8H6Q - chains A and D of the 4 polymer chains in the assembly; structure by X-ray diffraction, 2.00 A resolution.

Chain A (and D):
Molecule: Presilphiperfolan-8-beta-ol synthase
Organism: Botrytis cinerea
Notes: EC 4.2.3.74; chain D of this document is another copy of the same molecule, construct and numbering; everything in this record applies to it too
UniProt: Q6WP50 (BOT2_BOTFU); residues 1-360 here correspond to UniProt positions 40-399 (UniProt number = residue number + 39)
Chain sequence (366 residues; numbered -5 to 360; the number before each row is that of its first residue; numbers below 1 keep their minus sign (Gly-5 is residue -5)):
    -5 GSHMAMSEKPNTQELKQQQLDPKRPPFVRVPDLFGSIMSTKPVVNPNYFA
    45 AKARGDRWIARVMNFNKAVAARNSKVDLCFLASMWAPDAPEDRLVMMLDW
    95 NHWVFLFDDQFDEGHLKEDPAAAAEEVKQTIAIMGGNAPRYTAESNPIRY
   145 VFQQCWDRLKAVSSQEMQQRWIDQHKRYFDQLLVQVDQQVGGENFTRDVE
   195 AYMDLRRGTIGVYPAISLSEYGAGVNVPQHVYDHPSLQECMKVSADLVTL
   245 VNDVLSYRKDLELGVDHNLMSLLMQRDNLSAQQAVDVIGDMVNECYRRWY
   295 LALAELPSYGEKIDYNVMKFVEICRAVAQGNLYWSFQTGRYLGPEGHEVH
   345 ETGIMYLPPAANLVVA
Disordered / not traced: -5 to 18, 353-360 (chain D: -5 to 20, 186-191, 251, 255, 338-339, 348, 350-360)
Differences from the reference sequence: expression tag (-5 to 0)
Swiss-Prot annotation at these positions:
  - motif: Asp102 to Asp106 (DDXXD motif)
  - binding site (Mg(2+)): Asp102, Asn246, Ser250
  - binding site ((2E,6E)-farnesyl diphosphate): Arg334, Tyr335

How chain A and chain D interact:
Pairs across the interface (40):
  Asp26(A) - Gly304(D)
  Asp26(A) - Glu305(D)  hydrogen bond (side chain-backbone)
  Phe28(A) - Glu305(D)
  Gly29(A) - Asp308(D)
  Ser30(A) - Asp308(D)  hydrogen bond (backbone-side chain)
  Ser30(A) - Met312(D)
  Ser33(A) - Glu305(D)
  Ser33(A) - Asp308(D)  hydrogen bond (side chain-backbone)
  Ser33(A) - Tyr309(D)  hydrogen bond (side chain-backbone)
  Ser33(A) - Met312(D)
  Lys35(A) - Tyr309(D)
  Arg291(A) - Ala298(D)
  Arg291(A) - Glu299(D)  salt bridge
  Tyr294(A) - Tyr294(D)
  Tyr294(A) - Leu297(D)
  Tyr294(A) - Ala298(D)
  Leu295(A) - Leu295(D)  hydrophobic
  Leu295(A) - Ala298(D)  hydrophobic
  Leu297(A) - Tyr294(D)  hydrophobic
  Ala298(A) - Arg291(D)
  Ala298(A) - Tyr294(D)
  Ala298(A) - Leu295(D)  hydrophobic
  Glu299(A) - Arg291(D)  salt bridge
  Ser302(A) - Gly29(D)
  Ser302(A) - Asn287(D)
  Gly304(A) - Asp26(D)
  Glu305(A) - Asp26(D)  hydrogen bond (backbone-side chain)
  Glu305(A) - Phe28(D)
  Glu305(A) - Ser33(D)
  Glu305(A) - Tyr327(D)
  Glu305(A) - His344(D)  salt bridge
  Asp308(A) - Gly29(D)
  Asp308(A) - Ser30(D)  hydrogen bond (side chain-backbone)
  Asp308(A) - Ser33(D)  hydrogen bond (backbone-side chain)
  Tyr309(A) - Ser33(D)  hydrogen bond (backbone-side chain)
  Met312(A) - Ser30(D)
  Met312(A) - Ser33(D)
  Met312(A) - Tyr294(D)
  Tyr327(A) - Glu305(D)
  His344(A) - Glu305(D)  salt bridge
Interface residues without a listed pair, chain A (22 interface residues in all): Thr34, Asn287
Interface residues without a listed pair, chain D (22 interface residues in all): Thr34, Lys35, Ser302

In short:
The chain A/chain D interface involves 22 residues from each chain, with 8 hydrogen bonds and 4 salt bridges.
Among the polar pairs are Arg291(A)-Glu299(D), Glu305(A)-His344(D) and Asp26(A)-Glu305(D). UniProt lists 3
Mg2+-binding residues and (2E,6E)-farnesyl diphosphate-binding residues Arg334(A) and Tyr335(A) on chain A.
Chain A and chain D are both Presilphiperfolan-8-beta-ol synthase (Botrytis cinerea); the structure, Class I
sesquiterpene synthase BCBOT2 (apo), was determined by X-ray diffraction, deposited together with 8H6U and
8H72.
